Entry 4PJ5 (X-ray diffraction, 2.00 A resolution); this record covers chains A and H of the 4 polymer chains in the assembly.

Chain A:
Protein: Major histocompatibility complex class I-related gene protein
Source organism: Homo sapiens
UniProtKB: Q95460 (HMR1_HUMAN); residues 1-270 here correspond to UniProt positions 23-292 (UniProt number = residue number + 22)
Chain sequence (271 residues; row label = number of the first residue in the row; numbering starts at 0):
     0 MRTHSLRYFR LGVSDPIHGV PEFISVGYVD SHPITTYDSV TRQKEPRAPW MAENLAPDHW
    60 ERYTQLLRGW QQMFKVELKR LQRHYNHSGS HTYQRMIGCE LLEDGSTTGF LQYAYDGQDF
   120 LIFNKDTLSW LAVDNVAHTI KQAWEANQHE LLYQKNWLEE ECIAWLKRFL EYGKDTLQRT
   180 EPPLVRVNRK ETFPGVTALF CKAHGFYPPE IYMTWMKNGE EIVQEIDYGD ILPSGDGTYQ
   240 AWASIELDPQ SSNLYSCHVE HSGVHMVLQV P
Disordered / not traced: 0, 247-252, 270
Differences from the reference sequence: initiating methionine (0); engineered mutation Ser261 (Cys283 in Q95460)
Cystine bridges: Cys98-Cys161, Cys200-Cys256
Covalently attached groups: Acetyl 6-formylpterin (30W) linked to Lys43
Residues lining bound ligands: Acetyl 6-formylpterin (30W; N-(6-formyl-4-oxo-3,4-dihydropteridin-2-yl)acetamide): Tyr7, Arg9, Ser24, Thr34, Tyr62, Leu66, Trp69, Arg94, Ile96, Tyr152, Trp156
Swiss-Prot annotation at these positions:
  - binding site (5-(2-oxoethylideneamino)-6-(D-ribitylamino)uracil): Arg9, Ser24, Lys43, Arg94, Tyr152, Gln153
  - binding site (5-(2-oxopropylideneamino)-6-(D-ribitylamino)uracil): Arg9, Ser24, Lys43, Arg94, Tyr152, Gln153
  - binding site (7-hydroxy-6-methyl-8-(1-D-ribityl)lumazine): Arg9, Ser24, Lys43, Arg94, Tyr152, Gln153
  - binding site (8-(9H-purin-6-yl)-2-oxa-8-azabicyclo[3.3.1]nona-3,6-diene-4,6-dicarbaldehyde): Arg9, Lys43, His58, Arg94
  - binding site (2-amino-4-oxopteridine-6-carbaldehyde): Lys43
  - binding site (pyridoxal): Lys43
  - glycosylation: Asn85 (N-linked (GlcNAc...) asparagine)
From the paper describing this entry:
  - binding site for Acetyl 6-formylpterin: Tyr7, Lys43, Tyr62, Trp69, Arg94, Ile96, Tyr152, Trp156
  - conformationally variable residues (side-chain flip): Trp69, Glu149, Tyr152, Gln153

Chain H:
Protein: TCR-beta
Source organism: Homo sapiens
Chain sequence (245 residues; row label = number of the first residue in the row):
     1 NAGVTQTPKF QVLKTGQSMT LQCAQDMNHN SMYWYRQDPG MGLRLIYYSA SEGTTDKGEV
    61 PNGYNVSRLN KREFSLRLES AAPSQTSVYF CASSVWTGEG SGELFFGEGS RLTVLEDLKN
   121 VFPPEVAVFE PSEAEISHTQ KATLVCLATG FYPDHVELSW WVNGKEVHSG VCTDPQPLKE
   181 QPALNDSRYA LSSRLRVSAT FWQNPRNHFR CQVQFYGLSE NDEWTQDRAK PVTQIVSAEA
   241 WGRAD
Disordered / not traced: 1-2, 245
Cystine bridges: Cys23-Cys91, Cys146-Cys211
From the paper describing this entry:
  - binding site for Acetyl 6-formylpterin: Glu99

How chain A and chain H interact:
Residue-residue contacts (23; chain A residue first):
  Arg9(A) - Glu99(H)  salt bridge
  Arg41(A) - Gly53(H)
  Arg61(A) - Tyr48(H)  hydrogen bond
  Gln64(A) - Tyr48(H)
  Gln64(A) - Ala50(H)
  Gln64(A) - Thr54(H)  hydrogen bond
  Gln64(A) - Thr55(H)
  Gln64(A) - Asp56(H)
  Leu65(A) - Thr97(H)
  Arg67(A) - Ser51(H)
  Arg67(A) - Thr54(H)  hydrogen bond
  Gly68(A) - Ser51(H)
  Gly68(A) - Thr97(H)
  Trp69(A) - Thr97(H)  hydrogen bond
  Trp69(A) - Glu99(H)
  Met72(A) - Asn30(H)
  Met72(A) - Trp96(H)  hydrophobic
  His148(A) - Ser101(H)
  Glu149(A) - Gly100(H)
  Glu149(A) - Ser101(H)  hydrogen bond
  Tyr152(A) - Glu99(H)  hydrogen bond
  Tyr152(A) - Gly100(H)  hydrogen bond (side chain-backbone)
  Tyr152(A) - Ser101(H)
Also at the interface, not in a pair above, chain A (16 interface residues in all): Glu60, Gln71, Arg94, Asn146
Also at the interface, not in a pair above, chain H (15 interface residues in all): Gly98, Gly102
The authors on this interface:
  - interface residues, chain A: Glu149(A)
  - interface residues, chain H: Tyr48(H)

In short:
16 residues of chain A and 15 residues of chain H are in contact; the contacts include 7 hydrogen bonds and 1
salt bridge. Among the polar pairs are Arg9(A)-Glu99(H), Arg61(A)-Tyr48(H) and Gln64(A)-Thr54(H). From the
paper: a binding site for Acetyl 6-formylpterin at Tyr7(A), Lys43(A) and Glu99(H) among others; interface
residues Glu149(A) and Tyr48(H).
Here chain A is Major histocompatibility complex class I-related gene protein and chain H is TCR-beta, both
from Homo sapiens. Entry 4PJ5 (Structure of human MR1-Ac-6-FP in complex with human MAIT TRBV6-1 TCR) was
determined by X-ray diffraction together with 4PJ7, 4PJ8, 4PJ9, 4PJA, 4PJB, 4PJC and 7 further entries from
the same study.
